4Q6S - chains A and C; structure by X-ray diffraction, 1.45 A resolution.

== Chain A ==
Name: Golgi-associated PDZ and coiled-coil motif-containing protein
Organism: Homo sapiens
UniProt: Q9HD26 (GOPC_HUMAN); residue numbers follow UniProt; this construct covers 284-370
Amino-acid sequence (87 residues; each row starts with the number of its first residue):
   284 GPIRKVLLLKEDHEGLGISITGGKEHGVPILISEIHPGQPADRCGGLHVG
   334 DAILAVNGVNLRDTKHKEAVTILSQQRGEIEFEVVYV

== Chain C ==
Name: BT-L-iCAL36 peptide
Amino-acid sequence (16 residues; each row starts with the number of its first residue; numbering starts at 0):
     0 XWRFKKANSRLPTSII
Modified / non-standard residues: BTN (biotin) at position 0; Arg2 (D-arginine; DAR)

== How chain A and chain C interact ==
Residue-residue contacts (32; chain A residue first):
  Gly298(A) - Ile15(C)
  Leu299(A) - Ile15(C)  hydrogen bond (backbone-backbone)
  Gly300(A) - Ile15(C)  hydrogen bond (backbone-backbone)
  Ile301(A) - Ser13(C)
  Ile301(A) - Ile14(C)
  Ile301(A) - Ile15(C)  hydrogen bond (backbone-backbone)
  Ser302(A) - Ser13(C)
  Ser302(A) - Ile14(C)
  Ile303(A) - Thr12(C)
  Ile303(A) - Ser13(C)  hydrogen bond (backbone-backbone)
  Thr304(A) - Leu10(C)  hydrogen bond (side chain-backbone)
  Thr304(A) - Pro11(C)  hydrogen bond (side chain-backbone)
  Thr304(A) - Thr12(C)
  Gly305(A) - Pro11(C)
  His309(A) - Lys5(C)  hydrogen bond (backbone-side chain)
  His309(A) - Leu10(C)
  His309(A) - Pro11(C)
  Gly310(A) - Lys5(C)
  Val311(A) - Lys5(C)
  Val311(A) - Ala6(C)
  Val311(A) - Leu10(C)  hydrophobic
  Leu314(A) - Ala6(C)  hydrophobic
  His319(A) - Ile14(C)
  His349(A) - Pro11(C)  hydrogen bond (side chain-backbone)
  His349(A) - Thr12(C)
  His349(A) - Ser13(C)
  Val353(A) - Ser13(C)
  Val353(A) - Ile15(C)  hydrophobic
  Leu356(A) - Ile15(C)  hydrophobic
  Ser357(A) - Ile15(C)
  Tyr369(A) - BTN_0(C)
  Val370(A) - Lys4(C)  hydrogen bond (backbone-side chain)
Interface residues without a listed pair, chain A (20 interface residues in all): Ser316

== Overview ==
The interface between chain A and chain C involves 20 residues on one side and 10 on the other; the contacts
include 9 hydrogen bonds. Polar pairs include Leu299(A)-Ile15(C), Thr304(A)-Leu10(C) and Thr304(A)-Pro11(C).
Here chain A is Golgi-associated PDZ and coiled-coil motif-containing protein (Homo sapiens) and chain C is
BT-L-iCAL36 peptide. Entry 4Q6S (CFTR Associated Ligand (CAL) PDZ bound to biotinylated peptide BT-L-iCAL36)
was determined by X-ray diffraction, deposited together with 4NNL, 4NNM and 4E3B.
